3Q2V - chains A and B; structure by X-ray diffraction, 3.40 A resolution.

== Chain A (and B) ==
Name: Cadherin-1
Source organism: Mus musculus
Notes: chain B of this document is another copy of the same molecule, construct and numbering; everything in this record applies to it too
Reference sequence: P09803 (CADH1_MOUSE); residues 1-544 here correspond to UniProt positions 157-700 (UniProt number = residue number + 156)
Sequence (550 residues; row label = number of the first residue in the row):
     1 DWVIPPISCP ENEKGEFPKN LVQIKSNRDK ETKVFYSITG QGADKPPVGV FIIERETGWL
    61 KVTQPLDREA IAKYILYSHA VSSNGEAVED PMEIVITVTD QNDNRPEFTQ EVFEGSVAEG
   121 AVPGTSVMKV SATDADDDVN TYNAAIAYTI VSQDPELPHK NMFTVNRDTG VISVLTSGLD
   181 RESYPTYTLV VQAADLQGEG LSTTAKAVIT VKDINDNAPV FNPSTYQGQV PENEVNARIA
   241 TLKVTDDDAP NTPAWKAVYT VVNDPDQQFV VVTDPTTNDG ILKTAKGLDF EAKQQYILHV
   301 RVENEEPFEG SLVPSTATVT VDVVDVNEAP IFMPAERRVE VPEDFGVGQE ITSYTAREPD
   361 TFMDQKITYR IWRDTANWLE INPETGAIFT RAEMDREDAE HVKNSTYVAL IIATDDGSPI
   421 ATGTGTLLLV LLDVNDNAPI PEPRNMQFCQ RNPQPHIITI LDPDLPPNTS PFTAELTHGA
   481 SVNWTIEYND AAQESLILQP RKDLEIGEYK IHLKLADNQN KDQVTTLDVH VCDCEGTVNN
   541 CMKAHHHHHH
Not modelled in the structure: 504-507, 537-550 (chain B: 435-461, 468-550)
Construct notes: expression tag (545-550)
UniProt features mapped onto this chain:
  - binding site (Ca(2+)): Asp103, Asp134
  - glycosylation: Ser126 (O-linked (Man...) serine), Ser131 (O-linked (Man...) serine), Thr204 (O-linked (Man...) threonine), Thr316 (O-linked (Man...) threonine), Thr318 (O-linked (Man...) threonine), Thr355 (O-linked (Man...) threonine), Asn404 (N-linked (GlcNAc...) asparagine), Thr422 (O-linked (Man...) threonine), Thr424 (O-linked (Man...) threonine), Thr426 (O-linked (Man...) threonine), Asn483 (N-linked (GlcNAc...) asparagine)
Cystine bridges: Cys449-Cys534
Covalently attached groups: alpha-D-mannopyranose (MAN) linked to Ser126, Ser131, Thr204, Thr316, Thr318, Thr355, Thr422, Thr424, Thr426
Bound ions: Ca2+ site 1: Glu11, Asp67, Glu69, Asp103; Ca2+ site 2: Glu11, Glu69, Asp100, Gln101, Asp103, Asp136; Mn2+ near Glu13 (its only coordinating residue here); Ca2+ site 3: Asn102, Asn104, Asp134, Asp136, Asn143, Asp195; Ca2+ site 4: Glu119, Asp180, Asp216; Ca2+ site 5: Glu119, Glu182, Asp213, Ile214, Asp216, Asp248; Ca2+ site 6: Asn215, Asn217, Asp246, Asp248, Ala254, Asn304; Ca2+ site 7: Glu232, Asp289, Glu291, Glu328; Ca2+ site 8: Glu291, Asp325, Val326, Glu328, Asp360; Ca2+ site 9: Glu328, Glu358, Asp360, Gln365, Asp415; Ca2+ site 10: Glu343, Asp395, Glu397, Asp436, Asn437; Ca2+ site 11: Glu343, Glu397, Asp433, Val434, Asp436, Asp464; 1 more Ca2+ sites not listed
What the authors report for this chain:
  - self-association interface (contacts with another copy of this molecule); pairs are residue here / residue on that copy: Val81-Leu175 (hydrophobic contact), Pro123-Val81 (hydrophobic contact), Trp2, Phe35
  - mutagenesis - V81D, L175D: unchanged binding to trans dimer
  - mutagenesis - W2A/K14E: abolished binding to trans dimer
  - mutagenesis - W2A/K14E: abolished binding to liposomes
  - mutagenesis - V81D/L175D: decreased binding to Liposome aggregation

== How chain A and chain B interact ==
Pairs across the interface - 32 pairs, chain A then chain B:
  Asp1(A) - Ser26(B)
  Asp1(A) - Asn27(B)  hydrogen bond (backbone-side chain)
  Asp1(A) - Glu89(B)  hydrogen bond (backbone-side chain)
  Trp2(A) - Ile24(B)  hydrophobic
  Trp2(A) - Lys25(B)
  Trp2(A) - Tyr36(B)  hydrophobic
  Trp2(A) - Ser78(B)
  Trp2(A) - His79(B)
  Trp2(A) - Ala80(B)
  Trp2(A) - Glu89(B)
  Trp2(A) - Asp90(B)  hydrogen bond (side chain-backbone)
  Trp2(A) - Met92(B)
  Val3(A) - Lys25(B)  hydrogen bond (backbone-backbone)
  Val3(A) - Ser26(B)
  Val3(A) - Asn27(B)
  Pro5(A) - Gln23(B)
  Pro5(A) - Lys25(B)
  Gln23(A) - Pro5(B)
  Ile24(A) - Trp2(B)  hydrophobic
  Lys25(A) - Trp2(B)
  Lys25(A) - Val3(B)  hydrogen bond (backbone-backbone)
  Ser26(A) - Asp1(B)
  Ser26(A) - Trp2(B)
  Asn27(A) - Asp1(B)  hydrogen bond (side chain-backbone)
  Asn27(A) - Val3(B)
  Tyr36(A) - Trp2(B)  hydrophobic
  Ser78(A) - Trp2(B)
  Ala80(A) - Trp2(B)
  Glu89(A) - Asp1(B)
  Glu89(A) - Trp2(B)
  Asp90(A) - Trp2(B)  hydrogen bond (backbone-side chain)
  Met92(A) - Trp2(B)
Other interface residues (no listed pair), chain A (19 interface residues in all): Ile4, Pro6, His79, Pro91
Other interface residues (no listed pair), chain B (20 interface residues in all): Ile4, Pro6, Arg28, Pro91
Interface features reported in the paper:
  - interface residues, chain A: Trp2(A)

== In short ==
The interface between chain A and chain B involves 19 residues on one side and 20 on the other, with 7
hydrogen bonds. Among the polar pairs are Asp1(A)-Asn27(B), Asp1(A)-Glu89(B) and Trp2(A)-Asp90(B). The paper
reports that W2A/K14E of chain A abolish binding to trans dimer; the interface residue Trp2(A); 4
substitutions were tested in all.
Both chains are Cadherin-1 (Mus musculus). Entry 3Q2V (Crystal structure of mouse E-cadherin ectodomain) was
determined by X-ray diffraction together with 3Q2L, 3Q2N and 3Q2W from the same study.
